Entry 9MKO (electron microscopy, 3.21 A resolution); this record covers chains L and O of the 14 polymer chains in the assembly.

[Chain L (and O)]
Name: R-phycoerythrin class I alpha subunit
Source organism: Ceramium secundatum
Notes: chain O of this document is another copy of the same molecule, construct and numbering; everything in this record applies to it too
UniProtKB: A0A1C9C9A7 (A0A1C9C9A7_9FLOR); numbering as in UniProt (aligned over 1-164)
Amino-acid sequence (164 residues; each row starts with the number of its first residue):
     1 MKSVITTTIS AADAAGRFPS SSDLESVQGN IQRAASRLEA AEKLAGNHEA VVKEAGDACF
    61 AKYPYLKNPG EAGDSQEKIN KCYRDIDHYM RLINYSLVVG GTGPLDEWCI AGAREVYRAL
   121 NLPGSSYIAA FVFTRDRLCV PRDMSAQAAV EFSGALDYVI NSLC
Construct notes: conflict Pro64 (Ser in A0A1C9C9A7), Ala119 (Thr in A0A1C9C9A7), Gly124 (Ser in A0A1C9C9A7), Ile128 (Val in A0A1C9C9A7), Ala149 (Gly in A0A1C9C9A7), Phe152 (Tyr in A0A1C9C9A7), Ser153 (Gly in A0A1C9C9A7), Gly154 (Ala in A0A1C9C9A7)
Residues lining bound ligands:
  - phycoerythrobilin (PEB), molecule 1: Leu24, Glu25, Gln28
  - phycoerythrobilin (PEB), molecule 2: Arg33, Gln147, Val150
  - phycoerythrobilin (PEB), molecule 3: Lys43, Leu44, Asn47, Ala50, Val51, Glu54, Thr134, Asp136, Arg137, Leu138, Cys139, Arg142, Asp143, Met144, Phe152
  - phycoerythrobilin (PEB), molecule 4: Phe60, Leu66, Ala72, Gly73, Lys78, Ile79, Lys81, Cys82, Arg84, Asp85, His88, Trp108, Cys109, Tyr117, Leu120, Leu122, Pro123, Ser126, Tyr127

[Chain L / chain O interface]
Residue-residue contacts (9):
  Tyr63(L) - Glu71(O)
  Tyr65(L) - Tyr63(O)  hydrophobic
  Tyr65(L) - Tyr65(O)  hydrophobic
  Glu71(L) - Tyr63(O)  hydrogen bond
  Arg114(L) - Arg118(O)
  Arg118(L) - Arg114(O)
  Arg118(L) - Cys164(O)
  Ser125(L) - Asn121(O)
  Cys164(L) - Arg118(O)  hydrogen bond (backbone-side chain)
Also at the interface, not in a pair above, chain L (8 interface residues in all): Leu163
Also at the interface, not in a pair above, chain O (8 interface residues in all): Leu163

[In short]
Chain L and chain O each contribute 8 residues to their interface, with 2 hydrogen bonds. Polar contacts
include Glu71(L)-Tyr63(O) and Cys164(L)-Arg118(O). Bound to chain L: 4 copies of phycoerythrobilin.
Both chains are R-phycoerythrin class I alpha subunit (Ceramium secundatum). Entry 9MKO (4D4 TCR bound to
R-phycoerythrin) was determined by electron microscopy, deposited together with 9MGB, 9O60, 9O61 and 9O62.
